8UTT - chains A and B of the 7 polymer chains in the assembly; structure by electron microscopy, 3.10 A resolution.

== Chain A ==
Molecule: Tubulin alpha-1B chain
From: Sus scrofa
UniProt: Q2XVP4 (TBA1B_PIG); numbering as in UniProt (aligned over 1-451)
Chain sequence (451 residues; row label = number of the first residue in the row):
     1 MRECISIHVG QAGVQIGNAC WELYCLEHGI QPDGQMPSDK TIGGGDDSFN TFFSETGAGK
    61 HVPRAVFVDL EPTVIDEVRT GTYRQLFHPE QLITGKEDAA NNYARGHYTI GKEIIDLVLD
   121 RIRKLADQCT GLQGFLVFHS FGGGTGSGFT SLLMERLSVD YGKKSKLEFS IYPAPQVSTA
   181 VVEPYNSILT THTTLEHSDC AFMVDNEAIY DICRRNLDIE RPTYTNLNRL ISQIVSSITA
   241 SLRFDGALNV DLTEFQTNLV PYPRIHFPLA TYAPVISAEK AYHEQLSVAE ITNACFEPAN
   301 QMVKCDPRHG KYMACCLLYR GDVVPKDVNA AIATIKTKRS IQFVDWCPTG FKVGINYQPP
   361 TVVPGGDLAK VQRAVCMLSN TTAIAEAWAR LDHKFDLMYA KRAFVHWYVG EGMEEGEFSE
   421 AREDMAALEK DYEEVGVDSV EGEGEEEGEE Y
Disordered / not traced: 441-451
Ion coordination: Mg2+: Glu-71 (together with GTP)
Residues lining bound ligands: GTP (guanosine-5'-triphosphate): Gly-10, Gln-11, Ala-12, Gln-15, Glu-71, Asp-98, Ala-99, Ala-100, Asn-101, Ser-140, Gly-142, Gly-143, Gly-144, Thr-145, Gly-146, Ile-171, Thr-179, Glu-183, Asn-206, Tyr-224, Leu-227, Asn-228, Ile-231
UniProt features mapped onto this chain:
  - motif: Met-1 to Cys-4 (MREC motif)
  - active site: Glu-254
  - binding site (GTP): Gly-10, Gln-11, Ala-12, Gln-15, Glu-71, Ala-99, Ser-140, Gly-143, Gly-144, Thr-145, Gly-146, Thr-179, Glu-183, Asn-206, Tyr-224, Asn-228, Leu-252
  - binding site (Mg(2+)): Glu-71
  - site: Tyr-451 (Involved in polymerization)
  - modified residue: Lys-40 (N6,N6,N6-trimethyllysine), Ser-48 (Phosphoserine), Ser-232 (Phosphoserine), Tyr-282 (3'-nitrotyrosine), Arg-339 (Omega-N-methylarginine), Ser-439 (Phosphoserine), Glu-443 (5-glutamyl polyglutamate), Glu-445 (5-glutamyl polyglutamate), Tyr-451 (3'-nitrotyrosine)
  - cross-link (Glycyl lysine isopeptide (Lys-Gly)): Lys-326 (interchain with G-Cter in ubiquitin), Lys-370 (interchain with G-Cter in ubiquitin)

== Chain B ==
Molecule: Tubulin beta-2B chain
From: Sus scrofa
UniProt: A0A287AGU7 (A0A287AGU7_PIG); residues 1-445 here = UniProt positions 1-445
Chain sequence (445 residues; numbered 1 to 445; the number before each row is that of its first residue):
     1 MREIVHIQAG QCGNQIGAKF WEVISDEHGI DPTGSYHGDS DLQLERINVY YNEATGNKYV
    61 PRAILVDLEP GTMDSVRSGP FGQIFRPDNF VFGQSGAGNN WAKGHYTEGA ELVDSVLDVV
   121 RKESESCDCL QGFQLTHSLG GGTGSGMGTL LISKIREEYP DRIMNTFSVM PSPKVSDTVV
   181 EPYNATLSVH QLVENTDETY CIDNEALYDI CFRTLKLTTP TYGDLNHLVS ATMSGVTTCL
   241 RFPGQLNADL RKLAVNMVPF PRLHFFMPGF APLTSRGSQQ YRALTVPELT QQMFDSKNMM
   301 AACDPRHGRY LTVAAIFRGR MSMKEVDEQM LNVQNKNSSY FVEWIPNNVK TAVCDIPPRG
   361 LKMSATFIGN STAIQELFKR ISEQFTAMFR RKAFLHWYTG EGMDEMEFTE AESNMNDLVS
   421 EYQQYQDATA DEQGEFEEEE GEDEA
Disordered / not traced: 433-445
Residues lining bound ligands:
  - GDP (guanosine-5'-diphosphate): Gly-10, Gln-11, Cys-12, Gln-15, Asn-99, Ser-138, Gly-141, Gly-142, Thr-143, Gly-144, Val-169, Asp-177, Glu-181, Asn-204, Tyr-222, Leu-225, Asn-226
  - taxol (TA1): Glu-22, Val-23, Asp-26, Glu-27, Leu-215, Asp-224, His-227, Leu-228, Ala-231, Ser-234, Phe-270, Pro-272, Leu-273, Thr-274, Ser-275, Arg-276, Gln-279, Arg-318, Pro-358, Arg-359, Gly-360, Leu-361

== Interface between chain A and chain B ==
Contacting residue pairs (62; chain A residue first):
  Gln-11(A) with Gly-244(B); Gln-245(B), hydrogen bond (side chain-backbone); Leu-246(B); Asn-247(B)
  Gln-15(A) with Gln-245(B)
  Glu-71(A) with Asn-247(B), hydrogen bond
  Pro-72(A) with Arg-2(B)
  Thr-73(A) with Pro-243(B)
  Val-74(A) with Asn-247(B)
  Asp-76(A) with Arg-46(B), salt bridge
  Glu-77(A) with Pro-243(B)
  Gly-95(A) with Met-1(B)
  Glu-97(A) with Cys-129(B), hydrogen bond; Gln-131(B); Asp-249(B); Arg-251(B), salt bridge
  Asp-98(A) with Asp-249(B)
  Ala-100(A) with Arg-251(B); Lys-252(B); Val-255(B)
  Asn-101(A) with Lys-252(B); Asn-256(B)
  Arg-105(A) with Arg-251(B)
  Gln-176(A) with Asn-347(B)
  Ser-178(A) with Asn-347(B)
  Thr-179(A) with Asp-327(B); Lys-350(B); Thr-351(B)
  Ala-180(A) with Asn-256(B)
  Val-181(A) with Asn-256(B), hydrogen bond (backbone-side chain); Thr-312(B); Asn-347(B); Asn-348(B); Val-349(B)
  Val-182(A) with Asn-256(B)
  Tyr-210(A) with Met-323(B)
  Arg-214(A) with Lys-324(B)
  Arg-221(A) with Ser-322(B); Glu-325(B), salt bridge
  Pro-222(A) with Ser-322(B); Met-323(B); Lys-324(B)
  Thr-223(A) with Gln-245(B), hydrogen bond
  Tyr-224(A) with Leu-246(B); Met-323(B)
  Lys-394(A) with Pro-346(B)
  Leu-397(A) with Trp-344(B)
  Met-398(A) with Pro-346(B)
  Lys-401(A) with Phe-260(B); Asp-431(B), hydrogen bond (side chain-backbone); Glu-432(B), hydrogen bond (side chain-backbone)
  Arg-402(A) with Phe-260(B)
  Phe-404(A) with Val-255(B); Asn-256(B); Val-258(B); Pro-259(B), hydrogen bond (backbone-backbone)
  His-406(A) with Pro-259(B); Phe-260(B); Pro-261(B)
  Trp-407(A) with Ala-254(B); Val-255(B), hydrophobic; Val-258(B)
Interface residues without a listed pair, chain A (39 interface residues in all): Thr-80, Lys-96, Val-177, Glu-220, Ala-403
Interface residues without a listed pair, chain B (40 interface residues in all): Glu-45, Met-257, Leu-331, Glu-343, Ile-345

== In short ==
Chain A and chain B form an interface of 39 and 40 residues respectively; the contacts include 8 hydrogen
bonds and 3 salt bridges. Among the polar pairs are Asp-76(A)/Arg-46(B), Glu-97(A)/Arg-251(B) and
Arg-221(A)/Glu-325(B). Bound to chain A: GTP. Chain B binds GDP and taxol.
Here chain A is Tubulin alpha-1B chain and chain B is Tubulin beta-2B chain, both from Sus scrofa. Entry 8UTT
(KIF1A[1-393] P305L mutant AMP-PNP bound two-heads-bound state in complex with a microtubule) was determined
by electron microscopy (same publication as 8UTN, 8UTO, 8UTP, 8UTQ, 8UTR, 8UTS and 4 further entries).
